Entry 7DGL (X-ray diffraction, 1.91 A resolution); this record covers chains A and B.

== Chain A (and B) ==
Protein: Myoglobin
Organism: Equus caballus
Notes: chain B of this document is another copy of the same molecule, construct and numbering; everything in this record applies to it too
Reference sequence: P68082 (MYG_HORSE); residues 1-153 here correspond to UniProt positions 2-154 (UniProt number = residue number + 1)
Chain sequence (153 residues; numbered 1 to 153; the number before each row is that of its first residue):
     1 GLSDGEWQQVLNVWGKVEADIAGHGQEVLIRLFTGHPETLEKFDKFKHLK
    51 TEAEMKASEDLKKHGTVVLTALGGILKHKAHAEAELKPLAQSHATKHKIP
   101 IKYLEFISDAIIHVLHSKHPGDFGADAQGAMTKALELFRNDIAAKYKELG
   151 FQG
Construct notes: engineered mutation H78 (Lys79 in P68082), A80 (Gly81 in P68082), A82 (His83 in P68082)
Ion coordination: Ni2+ site 1: H78 (shared with H81(B), E85(B) of chain B); Ni2+ site 2: H81, E85 (shared with H78(B) of chain B); heme Fe: H93 (together with oxygen atom)
Small-molecule neighbours:
  - heme (HEM), molecule 1: L32, T39, K42, F43, K45, H64, V67, V68, A71, L72
  - heme (HEM), molecule 2: L89, S92, H93, H97, I99, Y103, L104, I107, F138
  - oxygen atom (O): F43, H64, V68
Swiss-Prot annotation at these positions:
  - binding site (nitrite): H64
  - binding site (O2): H64
  - binding site (heme b): H93
  - modified residue: S3 (Phosphoserine)

== How chain A and chain B interact ==
Contacting residue pairs (109; chain A residue first):
  L2(A) with A130(B); K133(B); A134(B); L137(B), hydrophobic
  E6(A) with A130(B); K133(B), salt bridge
  W7(A) with A134(B), hydrophobic
  Q9(A) with D126(B); A127(B); A130(B)
  V10(A) with A130(B), hydrophobic; M131(B)
  N12(A) with D122(B), hydrogen bond
  V13(A) with L115(B), hydrophobic; D122(B); F123(B), hydrophobic; M131(B), hydrophobic
  W14(A) with M131(B), hydrophobic
  K16(A) with H119(B); D122(B)
  V17(A) with L115(B), hydrophobic
  H24(A) with K118(B); H119(B), hydrogen bond
  E27(A) with V114(B); K118(B), salt bridge
  V28(A) with I107(B), hydrophobic; A110(B); I111(B), hydrophobic; V114(B), hydrophobic
  R31(A) with A110(B); H113(B)
  L32(A) with F106(B), hydrophobic; I107(B)
  H36(A) with F106(B)
  E38(A) with Y103(B); F106(B)
  T39(A) with Y103(B); F106(B)
  K42(A) with H97(B); K98(B), hydrogen bond (side chain-backbone); I99(B); Y103(B)
  L72(A) with I111(B), hydrophobic; L135(B), hydrophobic; F138(B), hydrophobic
  G74(A) with E85(B)
  I75(A) with E85(B); L86(B), hydrophobic; L89(B), hydrophobic; F138(B), hydrophobic
  H78(A) with H81(B), hydrogen bond; E85(B), salt bridge
  K79(A) with L137(B); F138(B); D141(B), salt bridge
  H81(A) with H78(B), hydrogen bond
  E85(A) with G74(B); I75(B); H78(B), salt bridge
  L89(A) with I75(B), hydrophobic
  H97(A) with K42(B)
  K98(A) with K42(B), hydrogen bond (backbone-side chain)
  I99(A) with K42(B)
  Y103(A) with E38(B); T39(B); K42(B)
  F106(A) with L32(B), hydrophobic; H36(B); E38(B); T39(B)
  I107(A) with V28(B), hydrophobic; L32(B)
  A110(A) with V28(B); R31(B); L32(B)
  I111(A) with V28(B), hydrophobic; L72(B), hydrophobic
  H113(A) with R31(B)
  V114(A) with E27(B); V28(B)
  L115(A) with V17(B), hydrophobic
  K118(A) with E27(B), salt bridge
  H119(A) with K16(B); H24(B), hydrogen bond
  D122(A) with N12(B), hydrogen bond; V13(B); K16(B), salt bridge
  F123(A) with V13(B), hydrophobic
  D126(A) with Q9(B)
  A127(A) with Q9(B)
  A130(A) with L2(B); E6(B); Q9(B); V10(B)
  M131(A) with V10(B); V13(B), hydrophobic; W14(B), hydrophobic
  K133(A) with G1(B); L2(B); E6(B), salt bridge
  A134(A) with L2(B); W7(B), hydrophobic
  L135(A) with L72(B), hydrophobic
  L137(A) with L2(B), hydrophobic; W7(B), hydrophobic; K79(B)
  F138(A) with L72(B), hydrophobic; I75(B), hydrophobic
  D141(A) with K79(B), salt bridge
Also at the interface, not in a pair above, chain A (58 interface residues in all): G1, L29, V68, L69, L76, L86
Also at the interface, not in a pair above, chain B (59 interface residues in all): L29, V68, L76, P100, D109

== Summary ==
The interface between chain A and chain B involves 58 residues on one side and 59 on the other; the contacts
include 8 hydrogen bonds and 9 salt bridges. Among the polar pairs are E6(A)-K133(B), E27(A)-K118(B) and
H78(A)-E85(B).
Both chains are Myoglobin (Equus caballus). Entry 7DGL (The Ni-bound dimeric structure of K78H/G80A/H82A
myoglobin) was determined by X-ray diffraction, deposited together with 7DGJ, 7DGK, 7DGM, 7DGN and 7DGO.
